PDB entry 5B1L | X-ray diffraction, 2.35 A resolution | chains E and I of the 10 polymer chains in the assembly

# Chain E
Molecule: Histone H3t
Organism: Mus musculus
Chain sequence (139 residues; row label = number of the first residue in the row; numbers below 1 keep their minus sign (Gly-3 is residue -3)):
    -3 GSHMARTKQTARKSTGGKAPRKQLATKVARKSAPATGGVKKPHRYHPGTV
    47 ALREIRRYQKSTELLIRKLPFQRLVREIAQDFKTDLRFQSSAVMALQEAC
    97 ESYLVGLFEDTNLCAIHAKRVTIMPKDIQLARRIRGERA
Not modelled in the structure: -3 to 37, 135
Ion coordination: Mn2+: Asp77 (shared with 1 residue of chain D)
From the paper describing this entry:
  - binding site for the 146-nt DNA strand (chain I): His42
  - mutagenesis - H42R: increased stability in response to nuclease digestions

# Chain I
Molecule: 146-nt DNA strand
Organism: Homo sapiens
Sequence (146 nucleotides; numbered 1 to 146; the number before each row is that of its first residue):
     1 ATCAATATCCACCTGCAGATTCTACCAAAAGTGTATTTGGAAACTGCTCC
    51 ATCAAAAGGCATGTTCAGCTGAATTCAGCTGAACATGCCTTTTGATGGAG
   101 CAGTTTCCAAATACACTTTTGGTAGAATCTGCAGGTGGATATTGAT
Not modelled in the structure: 1
Ion coordination: Mn2+ site 1 near DA17 (its only coordinating residue here); Mn2+ site 2 near DG68 (its only coordinating residue here); Mn2+ site 3 near DG121 (its only coordinating residue here); Mn2+ site 4 near DG134 (its only coordinating residue here)

# Interface between chain E and chain I
Pairs across the interface - 28 pairs, chain E then chain I:
  His39(E) - DA5(I)  phosphate contact
  Arg40(E) - DA82(I)  hydrogen bond to the base
  Arg40(E) - DA83(I)  hydrogen bond to the sugar
  Tyr41(E) - DT6(I)  hydrogen bond to the sugar
  Tyr41(E) - DA7(I)  sugar contact
  Tyr41(E) - DA82(I)  sugar contact
  Tyr41(E) - DA83(I)  hydrogen bond to the phosphate
  His42(E) - DA82(I)  sugar contact
  Pro43(E) - DG81(I)  phosphate contact
  Pro43(E) - DA82(I)  sugar contact
  Gly44(E) - DG81(I)  hydrogen bond to the phosphate
  Gly44(E) - DA82(I)  hydrogen bond to the phosphate
  Thr45(E) - DA82(I)  hydrogen bond to the phosphate
  Val46(E) - DA82(I)  hydrogen bond to the phosphate
  Val46(E) - DA83(I)  phosphate contact
  Ala47(E) - DA82(I)  hydrogen bond to the phosphate
  Arg49(E) - DA7(I)  hydrogen bond to the phosphate
  Arg49(E) - DT8(I)  salt bridge to the phosphate
  Lys56(E) - DC9(I)  salt bridge to the phosphate
  Arg63(E) - DT90(I)  salt bridge to the phosphate
  Arg63(E) - DT91(I)  phosphate contact
  Lys64(E) - DT91(I)  hydrogen bond to the phosphate
  Leu65(E) - DT90(I)  phosphate contact
  Leu65(E) - DT91(I)  hydrogen bond to the phosphate
  Pro66(E) - DT90(I)  phosphate contact
  Arg69(E) - DT90(I)  salt bridge to the phosphate
  Arg83(E) - DA99(I)  hydrogen bond to the sugar
  Arg83(E) - DG100(I)  sugar contact
Other interface residues (no listed pair), chain E (18 interface residues in all): Asp81
Other interface residues (no listed pair), chain I (13 interface residues in all): DG98

# Summary
Chain E and chain I form an interface of 18 and 13 residues respectively; the contacts include 13 hydrogen
bonds and 4 salt bridges. Among the polar pairs are Arg40(E)-DA82(I), Arg40(E)-DA83(I) and Tyr41(E)-DT6(I).
From the paper: a binding site for the 146-nt DNA strand (chain I) at His42(E); H42R of chain E increases
stability in response to nuclease digestions.
Here chain E is Histone H3t (Mus musculus) and chain I is a 146-nt DNA strand (Homo sapiens). Entry 5B1L (The
mouse nucleosome structure containing H3t) was determined by X-ray diffraction (same publication as 5B1M).
